Entry 3GI9 (X-ray diffraction, 2.48 A resolution); this record covers chains L and H of the 3 polymer chains in the assembly.

Chain L:
Molecule: 7F11 Anti-ApcT Monoclonal Fab Light Chain
From: Mus musculus
Notes: antibody fragment or engineered binder
Sequence (220 residues; numbered 1 to 220; the number before each row is that of its first residue):
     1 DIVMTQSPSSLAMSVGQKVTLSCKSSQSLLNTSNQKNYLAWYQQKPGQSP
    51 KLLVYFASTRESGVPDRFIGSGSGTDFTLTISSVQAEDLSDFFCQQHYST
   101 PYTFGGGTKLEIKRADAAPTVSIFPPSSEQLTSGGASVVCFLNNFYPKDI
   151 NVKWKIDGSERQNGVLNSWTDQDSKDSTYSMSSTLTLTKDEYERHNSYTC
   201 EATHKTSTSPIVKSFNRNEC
Not modelled in the structure: 220
Cystine bridges: Cys23-Cys94, Cys140-Cys200

Chain H:
Molecule: 7F11 Anti-ApcT Monoclonal Fab Heavy Chain
From: Mus musculus
Notes: antibody fragment or engineered binder
Sequence (223 residues; numbered 1 to 223; the number before each row is that of its first residue):
     1 QVQLLQPGAELVKPGASVKLSCKASGYTFTSYWMYWVKQRPGQGLEWIGE
    51 IDPSDSYTNYNQNFKGKATLTVDKSSSTAFMQLSSLTSQDSAVYFCARSP
   101 HYYGTTYNYPMDYWGQGTSVTVSSAKTTPPSVYPLAPGCGDTTGSSVTLG
   151 CLVKGYFPESVTVTWNSGSLSSSVHTFPALLQSGLYTMSSSVTVPSSTWP
   201 SQTVTCSVAHPASSTTVDKKLEP
Not modelled in the structure: 138-143
Cystine bridges: Cys22-Cys96, Cys151-Cys206

Interface between chain L and chain H:
Contacting residue pairs - 76 pairs, chain L then chain H:
  Asn31(L) - Thr106(H)
  Asn34(L) - Thr106(H)  hydrogen bond
  Asn34(L) - Tyr107(H)  hydrogen bond
  Tyr38(L) - Thr106(H)  hydrogen bond (side chain-backbone)
  Tyr38(L) - Tyr107(H)
  Tyr38(L) - Asn108(H)
  Ala40(L) - Pro110(H)  hydrophobic
  Tyr42(L) - Pro110(H)
  Tyr42(L) - Met111(H)  hydrogen bond (side chain-backbone)
  Tyr42(L) - Trp114(H)  hydrophobic
  Gln44(L) - Gln39(H)  hydrogen bond
  Ser49(L) - Phe95(H)
  Ser49(L) - Trp114(H)
  Ser49(L) - Gly115(H)  hydrogen bond (side chain-backbone)
  Ser49(L) - Gln116(H)
  Pro50(L) - Leu45(H)  hydrophobic
  Pro50(L) - Trp114(H)
  Leu52(L) - Met111(H)
  Leu52(L) - Asp112(H)
  Tyr55(L) - Pro110(H)  hydrophobic
  Phe56(L) - Tyr107(H)  hydrophobic
  Phe56(L) - Asn108(H)
  Phe56(L) - Tyr109(H)  hydrophobic
  Glu61(L) - Asp112(H)
  Phe93(L) - Leu45(H)  hydrophobic
  Gln95(L) - Pro110(H)
  Gln95(L) - Met111(H)
  His97(L) - Asn108(H)  hydrogen bond (side chain-backbone)
  His97(L) - Tyr109(H)
  His97(L) - Pro110(H)
  Tyr98(L) - Asn108(H)  hydrogen bond (backbone-side chain)
  Thr100(L) - Trp47(H)
  Thr100(L) - Asn59(H)  hydrogen bond
  Pro101(L) - Trp47(H)  hydrophobic
  Pro101(L) - Asn61(H)
  Tyr102(L) - Tyr35(H)
  Tyr102(L) - Trp47(H)
  Tyr102(L) - Asn108(H)
  Phe104(L) - Leu45(H)
  Phe104(L) - Met111(H)  hydrophobic
  Ser122(L) - Thr148(H)
  Phe124(L) - Leu135(H)
  Phe124(L) - Ala136(H)
  Phe124(L) - Thr148(H)
  Pro125(L) - Ala136(H)
  Ser127(L) - Pro134(H)
  Glu129(L) - Tyr133(H)
  Glu129(L) - Pro134(H)
  Glu129(L) - Lys219(H)
  Gln130(L) - Tyr133(H)
  Ser137(L) - Leu152(H)
  Val139(L) - Leu135(H)  hydrophobic
  Phe141(L) - Leu135(H)  hydrophobic
  Phe141(L) - Gly150(H)
  Phe141(L) - Phe177(H)  hydrophobic
  Phe141(L) - Ser189(H)
  Phe141(L) - Ser191(H)
  Asn143(L) - Thr148(H)
  Asn143(L) - His175(H)
  Asn143(L) - Phe177(H)
  Asn143(L) - Ser191(H)  hydrogen bond
  Asn144(L) - His175(H)  hydrogen bond
  Leu166(L) - Leu180(H)  hydrophobic
  Leu166(L) - Gln182(H)
  Asn167(L) - Leu180(H)
  Ser168(L) - Phe177(H)
  Ser168(L) - Pro178(H)  hydrogen bond (side chain-backbone)
  Trp169(L) - Pro178(H)
  Thr170(L) - Thr176(H)
  Thr170(L) - Phe177(H)
  Thr170(L) - Pro178(H)
  Ser180(L) - His175(H)  hydrogen bond
  Ser180(L) - Phe177(H)
  Met181(L) - Phe177(H)
  Ser182(L) - Phe177(H)
  Ser182(L) - Ser189(H)
Interface residues without a listed pair, chain L (45 interface residues in all): Lys36, Gln48, Ser133, Asp173, Thr184, Thr186
Interface residues without a listed pair, chain H (39 interface residues in all): Gly44, Glu46, Glu50, Pro137, Lys154, Ser190

Overview:
45 residues of chain L face 39 of chain H across their interface, with 13 hydrogen bonds. Among the polar
pairs are Asn34(L)-Thr106(H), Asn34(L)-Tyr107(H) and Tyr38(L)-Thr106(H).
Chain L is 7F11 Anti-ApcT Monoclonal Fab Light Chain and chain H is 7F11 Anti-ApcT Monoclonal Fab Heavy Chain,
both from Mus musculus; the structure, Crystal Structure of ApcT Transporter Bound to 7F11 Monoclonal Fab
Fragment, was determined by X-ray diffraction together with 3GIA from the same study.
